8QPA - chains J and 4 of the 17 polymer chains in the assembly; structure by electron microscopy, 3.70 A resolution.

# Chain J
Protein: U4/U6 small nuclear ribonucleoprotein Prp3
From: Homo sapiens
UniProt: O43395 (PRPF3_HUMAN); residues 1-683 here = UniProt positions 1-683
Chain sequence (683 residues; each row starts with the number of its first residue):
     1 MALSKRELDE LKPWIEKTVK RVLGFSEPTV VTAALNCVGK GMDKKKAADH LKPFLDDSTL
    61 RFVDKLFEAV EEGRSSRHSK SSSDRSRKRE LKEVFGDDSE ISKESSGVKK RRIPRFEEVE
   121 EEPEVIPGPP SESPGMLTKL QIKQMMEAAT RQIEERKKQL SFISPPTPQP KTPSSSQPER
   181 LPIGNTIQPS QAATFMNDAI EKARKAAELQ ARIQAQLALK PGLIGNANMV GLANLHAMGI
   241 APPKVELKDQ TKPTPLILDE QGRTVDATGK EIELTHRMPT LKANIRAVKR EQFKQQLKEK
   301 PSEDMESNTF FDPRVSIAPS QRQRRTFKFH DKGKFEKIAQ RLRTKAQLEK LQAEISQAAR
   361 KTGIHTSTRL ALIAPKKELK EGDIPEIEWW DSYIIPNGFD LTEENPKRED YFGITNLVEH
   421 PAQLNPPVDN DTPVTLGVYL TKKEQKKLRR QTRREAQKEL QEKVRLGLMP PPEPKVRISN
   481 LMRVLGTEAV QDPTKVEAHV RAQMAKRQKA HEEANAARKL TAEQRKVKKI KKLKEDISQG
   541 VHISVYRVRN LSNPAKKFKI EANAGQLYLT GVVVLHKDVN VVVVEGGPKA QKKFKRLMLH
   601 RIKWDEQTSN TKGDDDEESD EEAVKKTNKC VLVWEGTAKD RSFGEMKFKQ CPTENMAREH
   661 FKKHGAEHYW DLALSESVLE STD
Disordered / not traced: 1-435, 521-683
Curated features (UniProtKB/Swiss-Prot):
  - modified residue: Ser164 (Phosphoserine), Thr167 (Phosphothreonine), Ser619 (Phosphoserine)
  - cross-link (Glycyl lysine isopeptide (Lys-Gly)): Lys139 (interchain with G-Cter in SUMO2), Lys244 (interchain with G-Cter in SUMO2), Lys252 (interchain with G-Cter in SUMO2)

# Chain 4
Molecule: U4 snRNA
From: Homo sapiens
Sequence (144 nucleotides; numbered 1 to 144; the number before each row is that of its first residue):
     1 AGCUUUGCGC AGUGGCAGUA UCGUAGCCAA UGAGGUCUAU CCGAGGCGCG AUUAUUGCUA
    61 AUUGAAAACU UUUCCCAAUA CCCCGCCGUG ACGACUUGCA AUAUAGUCGG CACUGGCAAU
   121 UUUUGACAGU CUCUACGGAG ACUG
Disordered / not traced: 63-144

# Interface between chain J and chain 4
Pairs across the interface - 20 pairs, chain J then chain 4:
  Lys443(J) - G45(4)  hydrogen bond to the base
  Gln445(J) - C8(4)  hydrogen bond to the phosphate
  Gln445(J) - G9(4)  phosphate contact
  Lys447(J) - G23(4)  phosphate contact
  Lys447(J) - U24(4)  salt bridge to the phosphate
  Arg449(J) - G9(4)  phosphate contact
  Arg450(J) - C22(4)  salt bridge to the phosphate
  Arg450(J) - G23(4)  salt bridge to the phosphate
  Arg453(J) - C10(4)  phosphate contact
  Gln461(J) - G57(4)  hydrogen bond to the sugar
  Arg465(J) - G57(4)  phosphate contact
  Arg465(J) - C58(4)  phosphate contact
  Lys475(J) - U13(4)  salt bridge to the phosphate
  Arg477(J) - G14(4)  salt bridge to the phosphate
  Arg507(J) - U13(4)  salt bridge to the phosphate
  Gln508(J) - G12(4)  sugar contact
  His511(J) - A11(4)  hydrogen bond to the base
  His511(J) - G12(4)  sugar contact
  Arg518(J) - G9(4)  base contact
  Arg518(J) - C10(4)  hydrogen bond to the base

# In short
The interface between chain J and chain 4 involves 14 residues on one side and 13 on the other, with 5
hydrogen bonds and 6 salt bridges. Among the polar pairs are Lys443(J)-G45(4), His511(J)-A11(4) and
Arg518(J)-C10(4).
Here chain J is U4/U6 small nuclear ribonucleoprotein Prp3 and chain 4 is U4 snRNA, both from Homo sapiens.
Entry 8QPA (Cryo-EM Structure of Pre-B+5'ssLNG Complex (core part)) was determined by electron microscopy,
deposited together with 8QOZ, 8QP8, 8QP9, 8QPB, 8QPE and 8QPK.
